PDB entry 6R5K | electron microscopy, 4.80 A resolution (low resolution: residue-level contacts below are approximate; hydrogen-bond / salt-bridge calls are withheld) | chains A and E of the 7 polymer chains in the assembly

== Chain A ==
Name: PAN2-PAN3 deadenylation complex catalytic subunit PAN2
Organism: Saccharomyces cerevisiae (strain ATCC 204508 / S288c)
Notes: EC 3.1.13.4
Reference sequence: P53010 (PAN2_YEAST); residue numbers follow UniProt; this construct covers 1-1115
Chain sequence (1115 residues; each row starts with the number of its first residue):
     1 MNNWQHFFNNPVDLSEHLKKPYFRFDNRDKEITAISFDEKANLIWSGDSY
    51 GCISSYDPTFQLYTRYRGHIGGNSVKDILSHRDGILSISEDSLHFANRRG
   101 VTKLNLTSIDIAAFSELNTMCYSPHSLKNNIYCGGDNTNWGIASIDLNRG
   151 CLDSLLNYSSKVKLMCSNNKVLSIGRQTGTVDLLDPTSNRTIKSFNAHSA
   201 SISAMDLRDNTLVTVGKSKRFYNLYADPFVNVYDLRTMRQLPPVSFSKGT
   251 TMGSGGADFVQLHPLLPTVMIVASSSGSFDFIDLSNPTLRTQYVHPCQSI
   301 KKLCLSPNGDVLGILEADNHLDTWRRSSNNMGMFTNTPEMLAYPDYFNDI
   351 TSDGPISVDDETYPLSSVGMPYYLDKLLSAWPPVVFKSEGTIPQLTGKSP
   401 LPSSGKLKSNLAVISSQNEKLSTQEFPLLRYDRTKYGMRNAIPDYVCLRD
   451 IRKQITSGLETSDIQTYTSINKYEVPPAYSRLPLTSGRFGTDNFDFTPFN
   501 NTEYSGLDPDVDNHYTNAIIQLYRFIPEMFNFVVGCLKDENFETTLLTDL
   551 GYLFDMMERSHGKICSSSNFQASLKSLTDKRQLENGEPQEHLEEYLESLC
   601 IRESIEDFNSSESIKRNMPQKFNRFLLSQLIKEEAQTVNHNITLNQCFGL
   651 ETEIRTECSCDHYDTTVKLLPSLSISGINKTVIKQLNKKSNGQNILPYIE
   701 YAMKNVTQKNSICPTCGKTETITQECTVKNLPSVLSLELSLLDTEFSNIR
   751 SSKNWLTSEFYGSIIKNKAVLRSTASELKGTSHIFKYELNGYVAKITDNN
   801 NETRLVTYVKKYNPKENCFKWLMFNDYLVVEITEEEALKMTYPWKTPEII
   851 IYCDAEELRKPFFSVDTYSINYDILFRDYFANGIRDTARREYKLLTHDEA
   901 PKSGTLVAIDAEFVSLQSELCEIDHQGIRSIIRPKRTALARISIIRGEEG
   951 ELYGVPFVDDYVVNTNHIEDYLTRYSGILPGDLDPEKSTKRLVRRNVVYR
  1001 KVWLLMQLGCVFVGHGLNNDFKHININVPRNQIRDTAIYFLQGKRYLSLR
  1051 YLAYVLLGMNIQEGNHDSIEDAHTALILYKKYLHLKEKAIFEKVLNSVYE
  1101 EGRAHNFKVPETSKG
Unresolved in the structure: 1-30, 396-410, 583-592, 682-691, 926-931, 1112-1115
Ion coordination: Mg2+: Leu-1047 (shared with A65(E) of chain E)
Swiss-Prot annotation at these positions:
  - binding site (Zn(2+)): Cys-660, His-662, Cys-713, Cys-716
  - binding site (a divalent metal cation): Asp-910, Glu-912, Asp-1020, Asp-1071
  - mutagenesis: Glu-912 (E912A: Abolishes nuclease activity), Asp-1020 (D1020A: Abolishes nuclease activity)
From the paper describing this entry:
  - catalytic residues: Asp-910, Asp-1020 (by similarity / conservation)
  - mutagenesis - D1020A: decreased catalytic activity

== Chain E ==
Molecule: poly(A) RNA
Sequence (90 nucleotides; row label = number of the first residue in the row):
     1 AAAAAAAAAAAAAAAAAAAAAAAAAAAAAAAAAAAAAAAAAAAAAAAAAA
    51 AAAAAAAAAAAAAAAAAAAAAAAAAAAAAAAAAAAAAAAA
Unresolved in the structure: 68-90
Ion coordination: Mg2+ site 1: A65 (shared with Leu-1047(A) of chain A)

== How chain A and chain E interact ==
Pairs across the interface (34):
  Gly-490(A) / A61(E)
  Gly-490(A) / A64(E)
  Thr-491(A) / A64(E)
  Asp-910(A) / A67(E)
  Ala-911(A) / A67(E)
  Glu-912(A) / A67(E)
  Arg-974(A) / A67(E)
  Tyr-975(A) / A66(E)
  His-1015(A) / A66(E)
  Gly-1016(A) / A66(E)
  Gln-1042(A) / A63(E)
  Gly-1043(A) / A63(E)
  Arg-1045(A) / A63(E)
  Arg-1045(A) / A64(E)
  Tyr-1046(A) / A64(E)
  Tyr-1046(A) / A65(E)
  Leu-1047(A) / A64(E)
  Leu-1047(A) / A65(E)
  Ser-1048(A) / A64(E)
  Ser-1048(A) / A65(E)
  Leu-1049(A) / A65(E)
  Leu-1049(A) / A67(E)
  Arg-1050(A) / A67(E)
  Asn-1060(A) / A67(E)
  Ile-1061(A) / A67(E)
  Gln-1062(A) / A67(E)
  Glu-1063(A) / A67(E)
  Gly-1064(A) / A67(E)
  His-1066(A) / A67(E)
  Glu-1070(A) / A67(E)
  Asp-1071(A) / A67(E)
  Arg-1103(A) / A62(E)
  Arg-1103(A) / A63(E)
  Phe-1107(A) / A64(E)
Interface residues without a listed pair, chain A (31 interface residues in all): His-125, Phe-489, Asn-1019, Lys-1044
Interface residues without a listed pair, chain E (8 interface residues in all): A10

== In short ==
31 residues of chain A face 8 of chain E across their interface. Leu-1047(A) and A65(E) coordinate Mg2+ site
1. From UniProt: 4 Zn2+-binding residues, 4 divalent metal cation-binding residues and 2 mutagenesis sites on
chain A. From the paper: catalytic residues Asp-910(A) and Asp-1020(A); D1020A of chain A reduces catalytic
activity.
Chain A is PAN2-PAN3 deadenylation complex catalytic subunit PAN2 (Saccharomyces cerevisiae (strain ATCC
204508 / S288c)) and chain E is poly(A) RNA; the structure, Cryo-EM structure of a poly(A) RNP bound to the
Pan2-Pan3 deadenylase, was determined by electron microscopy.
